PDB entry 6VGE | X-ray diffraction, 4.25 A resolution (low resolution: residue-level contacts below are approximate; hydrogen-bond / salt-bridge calls are withheld) | chains D and G of the 5 polymer chains in the assembly

[Chain D]
Molecule: Runt-related transcription factor 2
Organism: Homo sapiens
Notes: fragment: DNA binding domain
Reference sequence: Q13950 (RUNX2_HUMAN); residue numbers follow UniProt; this construct covers 111-287
Sequence (177 residues; numbered 111 to 287; the number before each row is that of its first residue):
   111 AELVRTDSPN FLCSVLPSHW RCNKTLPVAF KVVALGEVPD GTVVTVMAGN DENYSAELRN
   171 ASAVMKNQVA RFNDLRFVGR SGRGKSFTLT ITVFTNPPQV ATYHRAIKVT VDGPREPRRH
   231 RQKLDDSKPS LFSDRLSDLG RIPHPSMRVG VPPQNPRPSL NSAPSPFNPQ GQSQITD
Not modelled in the structure: 228-287
Swiss-Prot annotation at these positions:
  - region: Phe242 to Arg258 (Required for interaction with FOXO1)
  - modified residue: Arg267 (Asymmetric dimethylarginine)
  - cross-link: Lys238 (Glycyl lysine isopeptide (Lys-Gly) (interchain with G-Cter in SUMO2))
  - natural variant: Leu113 (L113R: In CLCD1), Ser118 (S118N: In CLCD1; S118R: In CLCD1), Phe121 (F121C: In CLCD1), Cys123 (C123R: In CLCD1), Arg131 (R131C: In CLCD1; R131G: In CLCD1; R131S: In CLCD1), Asn133 (deletion: In CLCD1), Leu136 (L136P: In CLCD1), Val156 (V156D: In CLCD1; V156G: In CLCD1), Arg169 (R169P: In CLCD1; R169Q: In CLCD1), Met175 (M175K: In CLCD1; M175R: In CLCD1; M175V: In CLCD1), Arg186 (R186T: In CLCD1), Phe187 (F187S: In CLCD1), 16 further natural variant entries in UniProt

[Chain G]
Molecule: Core-binding factor subunit beta
Organism: Homo sapiens
Notes: fragment: DNA binding domain
Reference sequence: Q13951 (PEBB_HUMAN); residues 1-142 here = UniProt positions 1-142
Sequence (156 residues; each row starts with the number of its first residue; numbers below 1 keep their minus sign (Met-13 is residue -13)):
   -13 MGSSHHHHHH SQDPMPRVVP DQRSKFENEE FFRKLSRECE IKYTGFRDRP HEERQARFQN
    47 ACRDGRSEIA FVATGTNLSL QFFPASWQGE QRQTPSREYV DLEREAGKVY LKAPMILNGV
   107 CVIWKGWIDL QRLDGMGCLE FDEERAQQED ALAQQA
Not modelled in the structure: -13 to 1, 71-80, 97-100, 110-112, 140-142
Sequence notes: initiating methionine (-13); expression tag (-12 to 0)
Swiss-Prot annotation at these positions:
  - natural variant: Pro100 (P100A: In a breast cancer sample)
  - mutagenesis: Arg35 to Arg43 (Abolished ability to promote ubiquitination and degradation of APOBEC3F following interaction with HIV-1 Vif ...), Glu54 (E54K: Abolished ability to promote ubiquitination and degradation of APOBEC3F following interaction with HIV-1 Vif ...)

[Chain D / chain G interface]
Residue-residue contacts (41; chain D residue first):
  Asp117(D) - Lys11(G)
  Asp117(D) - Asn104(G)
  Ser118(D) - Asn104(G)
  Ser118(D) - Gly105(G)
  Asn120(D) - Pro2(G)
  Met157(D) - Asn63(G)
  Ala158(D) - Asn63(G)
  Gly159(D) - Gly61(G)
  Gly159(D) - Asn63(G)
  Asn160(D) - Gly61(G)
  Asp161(D) - Val58(G)
  Asp161(D) - Ala59(G)
  Asp161(D) - Thr60(G)
  Asp161(D) - Gly61(G)
  Tyr164(D) - Lys28(G)
  Tyr164(D) - Tyr29(G)
  Tyr164(D) - Thr30(G)
  Tyr164(D) - Gly61(G)
  Tyr164(D) - Asn63(G)
  Ser165(D) - Thr30(G)
  Ser165(D) - Arg33(G)
  Ser165(D) - Asn63(G)
  Thr200(D) - Asn63(G)
  Thr202(D) - Ser65(G)
  Phe204(D) - Ser65(G)
  Thr205(D) - Gln67(G)
  Asn206(D) - Gln67(G)
  Pro207(D) - Arg3(G)
  Pro207(D) - Arg131(G)
  Pro208(D) - Gln67(G)
  Pro208(D) - Met101(G)
  Pro208(D) - Ile102(G)
  Gln209(D) - Arg3(G)
  Gln209(D) - Ile102(G)
  Val210(D) - Ile102(G)
  Val210(D) - Leu103(G)
  Val210(D) - Asn104(G)
  Ala211(D) - Asn104(G)
  Thr212(D) - Phe17(G)
  Thr212(D) - Leu103(G)
  Thr212(D) - Asn104(G)
Interface residues without a listed pair, chain D (24 interface residues in all): Pro119, Ala166, Glu167
Interface residues without a listed pair, chain G (26 interface residues in all): Val5, Asp34, Ala56, Thr62, Leu64

[Overview]
24 residues of chain D face 26 of chain G across their interface. From UniProt: 10 mutagenesis sites on chain
G.
Here chain D is Runt-related transcription factor 2 and chain G is Core-binding factor subunit beta, both from
Homo sapiens. Entry 6VGE (Crystal structure of the DNA binding domains of human transcription factor ERG,
human Runx2 bound to ...) was determined by X-ray diffraction (same publication as 6VG2, 6VG8, 6VGD and 6VGG).
